Entry 8U25 (X-ray diffraction, 2.23 A resolution); this record covers chains A and D.

# Chain A (and D)
Molecule: 3C-like proteinase
Source organism: Severe acute respiratory syndrome coronavirus 2
Notes: chain D of this document is another copy of the same molecule, construct and numbering; everything in this record applies to it too
UniProt: P0DTC1 (R1A_SARS2); residues 1-306 here correspond to UniProt positions 3264-3569 (UniProt number = residue number + 3263)
Sequence (306 residues; row label = number of the first residue in the row):
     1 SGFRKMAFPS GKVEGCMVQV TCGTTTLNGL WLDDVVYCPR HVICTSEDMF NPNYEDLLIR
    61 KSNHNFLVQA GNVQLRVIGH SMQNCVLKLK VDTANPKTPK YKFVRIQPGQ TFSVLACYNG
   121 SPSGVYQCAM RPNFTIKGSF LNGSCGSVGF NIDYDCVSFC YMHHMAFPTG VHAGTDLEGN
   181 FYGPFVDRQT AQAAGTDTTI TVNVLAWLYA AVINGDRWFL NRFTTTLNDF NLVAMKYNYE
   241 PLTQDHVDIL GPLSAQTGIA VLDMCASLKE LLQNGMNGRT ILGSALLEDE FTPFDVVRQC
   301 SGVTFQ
Differences from the reference sequence: engineered mutation Phe50 (Leu3313 in P0DTC1), Ala166 (Glu3429 in P0DTC1), Phe167 (Leu3430 in P0DTC1)
From the paper describing this entry:
  - conformationally variable residues (loop rearrangement): Ala166 to Pro168
  - contacts within the chain: Thr21-Leu67 (hydrophobic contact), Val303-Phe305, Gln256-Thr304 (backbone contact)
  - catalytic residues: Cys145 (citing earlier work)
  - mutagenesis - E166A (0.2 to 0.7-fold), E166A/L167F (0.2 to 0.7-fold): decreased catalytic activity on nsp5-6 peptide and protein substrates
  - mutagenesis - L50F/E166A/L167F (0.4-fold), L167F: decreased catalytic activity on nsp5-6
  - mutagenesis - L50F/E166A/L167F (0.03-fold), L167F (0.05-fold): decreased catalytic activity on nsp4-5
  - mutagenesis - E166A/L167F (0.2-fold): decreased catalytic activity on C145AMpro protein substrate
  - mutagenesis - L50F/E166A/L167F (1.6- fold WT): increased catalytic activity on C145AMpro protein substrate
  - mutagenesis - T21I: unchanged catalytic activity (peptide assays)
  - mutagenesis - T21I: unchanged catalytic activity on C145A or C145A/L50F substrates

# Interface between chain A and chain D
Residue-residue contacts - 85 pairs, chain A then chain D:
  Ser1(A) with Gly138(D); Ser139(D); Phe140(D), hydrogen bond (backbone-backbone); Ala166(D); His172(D), hydrogen bond
  Gly2(A) with Gly138(D); Ser139(D)
  Phe3(A) with Gly138(D)
  Arg4(A) with Tyr126(D); Gln127(D), hydrogen bond (side chain-backbone); Cys128(D); Lys137(D), hydrogen bond (side chain-backbone); Gly138(D); Ser139(D)
  Lys5(A) with Arg4(D); Tyr126(D)
  Met6(A) with Gly124(D); Val125(D); Tyr126(D), hydrophobic
  Ala7(A) with Gly124(D); Val125(D), hydrogen bond (backbone-backbone)
  Phe8(A) with Val125(D)
  Pro9(A) with Ser10(D); Glu14(D); Pro122(D), hydrophobic; Ser123(D); Gly124(D)
  Ser10(A) with Pro9(D); Ser10(D), hydrogen bond (backbone-side chain); Glu14(D), hydrogen bond (backbone-side chain)
  Gly11(A) with Gly11(D); Glu14(D), hydrogen bond (backbone-side chain)
  Glu14(A) with Pro9(D); Ser10(D), hydrogen bond (side chain-backbone); Gly11(D), hydrogen bond (side chain-backbone)
  Tyr118(A) with Gly302(D); Thr304(D)
  Ser121(A) with Thr304(D); Gln306(D)
  Pro122(A) with Pro9(D), hydrophobic; Thr304(D); Phe305(D), hydrogen bond (backbone-backbone)
  Ser123(A) with Pro9(D); Val303(D), hydrogen bond (side chain-backbone); Phe305(D)
  Gly124(A) with Met6(D); Ala7(D); Pro9(D)
  Val125(A) with Met6(D); Ala7(D), hydrogen bond (backbone-backbone); Phe8(D); Val125(D), hydrophobic
  Tyr126(A) with Arg4(D); Lys5(D); Met6(D), hydrophobic
  Gln127(A) with Arg4(D), hydrogen bond (backbone-side chain)
  Cys128(A) with Arg4(D)
  Lys137(A) with Arg4(D), hydrogen bond (backbone-side chain)
  Gly138(A) with Ser1(D); Gly2(D); Phe3(D); Arg4(D)
  Ser139(A) with Ser1(D); Gly2(D), hydrogen bond (side chain-backbone); Met6(D); Gln299(D), hydrogen bond
  Phe140(A) with Ser1(D), hydrogen bond (backbone-backbone)
  Leu141(A) with Ser1(D); Gln299(D); Cys300(D); Ser301(D); Gly302(D)
  Ala166(A) with Ser1(D)
  Phe167(A) with Ser1(D)
  Gly170(A) with Ser1(D); Gly2(D)
  His172(A) with Ser1(D), hydrogen bond (side chain-backbone)
  Thr280(A) with Leu286(D)
  Gly283(A) with Leu286(D)
  Ala285(A) with Ala285(D), hydrophobic; Leu286(D)
  Leu286(A) with Gly283(D)
  Arg298(A) with Ser123(D); Leu141(D)
  Gln299(A) with Ser139(D), hydrogen bond
Other interface residues (no listed pair), chain A (39 interface residues in all): Leu115, Val171, Ser284
Other interface residues (no listed pair), chain D (41 interface residues in all): Leu115, Ala116, Ser284, Arg298
The authors on this interface:
  - specific contacts: Ala166(D)-Ser1(A)

# Summary
39 residues of chain A and 41 residues of chain D are in contact, with 20 hydrogen bonds. Among the polar
pairs are Ser1(A)-His172(D), Arg4(A)-Gln127(D) and Arg4(A)-Lys137(D). The authors report a contact between
Ala166(D) and Ser1(A). From the paper: the catalytic residue Cys145(A); E166A and E166A/L167F of chain A
reduce catalytic activity on nsp5-6 peptide and protein substrates; 5 substitutions were tested in all.
Chain A and chain D are both 3C-like proteinase (Severe acute respiratory syndrome coronavirus 2); the
structure, Crystal Structure of SARS-CoV-2 Main Protease (Mpro) L50F/E166A/L167F Triple Mutant, was determined
by X-ray diffraction together with 8U4Y from the same study.
